6LHK - chains A and B of the 4 polymer chains in the assembly; structure by electron microscopy, 2.65 A resolution.

# Chain A
Name: VP1 protein
Organism: Coxsackievirus A16
Reference sequence: A0A2S1BJ89 (A0A2S1BJ89_9ENTO); residues 1-297 here correspond to UniProt positions 566-862 (UniProt number = residue number + 565)
Amino-acid sequence (297 residues; each row starts with the number of its first residue):
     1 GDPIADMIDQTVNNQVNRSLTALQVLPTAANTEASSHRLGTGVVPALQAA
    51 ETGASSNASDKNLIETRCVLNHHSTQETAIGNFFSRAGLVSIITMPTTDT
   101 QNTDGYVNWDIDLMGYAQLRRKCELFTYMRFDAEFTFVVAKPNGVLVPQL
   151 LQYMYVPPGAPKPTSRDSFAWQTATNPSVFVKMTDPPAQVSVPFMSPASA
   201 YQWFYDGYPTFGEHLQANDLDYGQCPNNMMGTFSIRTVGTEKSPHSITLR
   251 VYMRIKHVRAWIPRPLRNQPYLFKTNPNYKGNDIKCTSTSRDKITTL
Not modelled in the structure: 1, 10-18, 97-101
Small-molecule neighbours: sphingosine (SPH): Ile111, Asp112, Leu113, Met114, Phe135, Phe137, Tyr155, Pro177, Val179, Val190, Val192, Tyr201, Trp203, Asn228, Met230, Phe233

# Chain B
Name: VP2 protein
Organism: Coxsackievirus A16
Notes: EC 3.4.22.29, 3.6.1.15, 3.4.22.28, 2.7.7.48
Reference sequence: A0A1D3TZV2 (A0A1D3TZV2_9ENTO); residues 1-254 here correspond to UniProt positions 70-323 (UniProt number = residue number + 69)
Amino-acid sequence (254 residues; numbered 1 to 254; the number before each row is that of its first residue):
     1 SPSAEACGYSDRVAQLTIGNSTITTQEAANIVIAYGEWPEYCPDTDATAV
    51 DKPTRPDVSVNRFFTLDTKSWAKDSKGWYWKFPDVLTEVGVFGQNAQFHY
   101 LYRSGFCVHVQCNASKFHQGALLVAVLPEYVLGTIAGGTGNENSHPPYAT
   151 TQPGQVGAVLTHPYVLDAGIPLSQLTVCPHQWINLRTNNCATIIVPYMNT
   201 VPFDSALNHCNFGLLVIPVVPLDFNAGATSEIPITVTIAPMCAEFAGLRQ
   251 AVKQ
Not modelled in the structure: 1-9

# Interface between chain A and chain B
Contacting residue pairs (99; chain A residue first):
  Ser19(A) with Gly36(B)
  Leu20(A) with Ile33(B), hydrophobic; Gly36(B), hydrogen bond (backbone-backbone)
  Ala50(A) with Trp182(B)
  Glu51(A) with Gln181(B); Trp182(B), hydrogen bond (backbone-backbone); Asn184(B), hydrogen bond; Thr187(B), hydrogen bond
  Thr52(A) with Ala29(B); Val32(B); Gln181(B), hydrogen bond (backbone-side chain)
  Gly53(A) with His180(B)
  Thr127(A) with Glu129(B)
  Tyr128(A) with Glu129(B), hydrogen bond; Met198(B); Asn199(B); Thr200(B)
  Ser199(A) with Thr200(B), hydrogen bond (backbone-backbone)
  Ala200(A) with Thr200(B)
  Gln202(A) with Glu129(B); Thr200(B), hydrogen bond
  Phe204(A) with Glu129(B); Val131(B), hydrophobic
  Tyr205(A) with Glu129(B); Val131(B); His209(B)
  Asp206(A) with Lys81(B), salt bridge; Glu129(B), hydrogen bond (backbone-side chain); Tyr130(B); Val131(B); His209(B), hydrogen bond (backbone-side chain); Cys210(B), hydrogen bond (backbone-backbone)
  Gly207(A) with Asn208(B)
  Tyr208(A) with Tyr148(B), hydrophobic; Thr151(B); Asn208(B), hydrogen bond (backbone-backbone)
  Thr210(A) with Asn208(B), hydrogen bond (backbone-side chain)
  Phe211(A) with Ser205(B); Asn208(B)
  Gly212(A) with Gln254(B)
  Glu213(A) with Gln254(B)
  His214(A) with Tyr148(B); Gln254(B)
  Asp219(A) with His145(B); Pro146(B); Pro147(B)
  Leu220(A) with His145(B)
  Tyr222(A) with Tyr130(B); Val131(B); Leu132(B), hydrogen bond (side chain-backbone); Pro146(B), hydrophobic; Thr151(B)
  Ile262(A) with Tyr35(B); Pro128(B), hydrophobic
  Arg264(A) with Pro128(B), hydrogen bond (side chain-backbone); Glu129(B), hydrogen bond (side chain-backbone)
  Pro265(A) with Ile170(B); Gln174(B)
  Leu266(A) with Pro171(B); Gln174(B), hydrogen bond (backbone-side chain)
  Arg267(A) with Ala168(B), hydrogen bond (side chain-backbone); Gly169(B)
  Asn268(A) with Gly169(B), hydrogen bond (backbone-backbone); Ile170(B); Pro171(B)
  Gln269(A) with Val165(B); Gly169(B)
  Leu272(A) with Ala136(B), hydrophobic; Gly140(B)
  Phe273(A) with Glu142(B); Asn143(B)
  Asn276(A) with Asn143(B), hydrogen bond; His145(B)
  Pro277(A) with Val131(B); Leu132(B); Gly133(B); Ala168(B)
  Asn278(A) with Gly133(B); Thr134(B), hydrogen bond; Asn143(B); Ser144(B), hydrogen bond (side chain-backbone)
  Tyr279(A) with Thr134(B), hydrogen bond (backbone-backbone); Ile135(B); Ala136(B); His162(B); Val165(B); Asp167(B); Ala168(B); Gly169(B)
  Lys280(A) with Gly138(B); Thr139(B)
  Gly281(A) with Ile135(B), hydrogen bond (backbone-backbone); Gly138(B), hydrogen bond (backbone-backbone)
  Asn282(A) with Gly138(B), hydrogen bond (backbone-backbone); Thr139(B)
  Ile284(A) with Val165(B), hydrophobic
  Cys286(A) with Tyr164(B)
  Thr287(A) with Tyr164(B), hydrogen bond; Pro171(B)
Also at the interface, not in a pair above, chain A (47 interface residues in all): Ala198, Pro209, Pro263, Lys285
Also at the interface, not in a pair above, chain B (60 interface residues in all): Asn30, Tyr100, Leu127, Asn141, Leu175, Val177, Cys178, Asn188, Val201, Leu207, Arg249, Val252

# Summary
The interface between chain A and chain B involves 47 residues on one side and 60 on the other; the contacts
include 27 hydrogen bonds and 1 salt bridge. Polar contacts include Asp206(A)-Lys81(B), Glu51(A)-Asn184(B) and
Glu51(A)-Thr187(B). Chain A binds sphingosine.
Chain A is VP1 protein and chain B is VP2 protein, both from Coxsackievirus A16; the structure, The cryo-EM
structure of coxsackievirus A16 mature virion in complex with Fab 18A7, was determined by electron microscopy,
deposited together with 6LHA, 6LHB, 6LHC, 6LHL, 6LHO and 6LHP.
